Entry 7O5A (X-ray diffraction, 1.80 A resolution); this record covers chains A and P.

== Chain A ==
Protein: 14-3-3 protein sigma
From: Homo sapiens
UniProtKB: P31947 (1433S_HUMAN); residues 1-231 here = UniProt positions 1-231
Sequence (236 residues; each row starts with the number of its first residue; numbers below 1 keep their minus sign (Gly-4 is residue -4)):
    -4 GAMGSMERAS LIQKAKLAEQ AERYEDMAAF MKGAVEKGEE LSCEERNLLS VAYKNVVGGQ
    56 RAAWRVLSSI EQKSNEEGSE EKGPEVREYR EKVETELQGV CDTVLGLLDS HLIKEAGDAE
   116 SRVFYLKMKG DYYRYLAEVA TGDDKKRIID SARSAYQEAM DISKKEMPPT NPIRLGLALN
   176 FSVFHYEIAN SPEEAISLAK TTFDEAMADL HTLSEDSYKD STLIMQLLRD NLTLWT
Not modelled in the structure: -4 to -3, 71-77
Covalently attached groups: 4-(3-methoxyazetidin-1-yl)carbonylbenzaldehyde (V2Q) linked to Lys122
Modified positions: Cys38 (S-hydroxycysteine; CSO)
Construct notes: expression tag (-4 to 0)
Small-molecule neighbours: V2Q (4-(3-methoxyazetidin-1-yl)carbonylbenzaldehyde): Pro167, Ile168, Gly171, Ile219
Curated features (UniProtKB/Swiss-Prot):
  - site (Interaction with phosphoserine on interacting protein): Arg56, Arg129
  - modified residue (Phosphoserine): Ser5, Ser74
From the paper describing this entry:
  - binding site for V2Q: Lys122

== Chain P ==
Protein: Transcription factor p65
UniProtKB: Q04206 (TF65_HUMAN); numbering as in UniProt (aligned over 39-51)
Sequence (13 residues; each row starts with the number of its first residue):
    39 EGRSAGSIPG RRS
Not modelled in the structure: 39-42
Modified positions: Ser45 (phosphoserine; SEP)
Construct notes: variant Arg49 (Glu in Q04206)
Small-molecule neighbours: V2Q (4-(3-methoxyazetidin-1-yl)carbonylbenzaldehyde): Ile46, Pro47, Gly48, Arg50
From the paper describing this entry:
  - post-translational modification sites: Ser45

== How chain A and chain P interact ==
Contacting residue pairs (27):
  Glu14(A) with Arg50(P); Ser51(P), hydrogen bond (side chain-backbone)
  Tyr19(A) with Arg49(P)
  Asn42(A) with Ser51(P)
  Leu43(A) with Ser51(P)
  Val46(A) with Gly48(P); Arg49(P); Ser51(P)
  Lys49(A) with Gly48(P)
  Asn50(A) with Arg49(P), hydrogen bond (side chain-backbone)
  Arg56(A) with Ser45(P)
  Lys122(A) with Ile46(P)
  Arg129(A) with Ser45(P)
  Tyr130(A) with Ser45(P)
  Gly171(A) with Ile46(P)
  Leu174(A) with Gly44(P); Ser45(P); Ile46(P)
  Asn175(A) with Ser45(P); Ile46(P), hydrogen bond (side chain-backbone)
  Val178(A) with Gly44(P)
  Glu182(A) with Ala43(P)
  Leu222(A) with Pro47(P)
  Asn226(A) with Ala43(P); Gly44(P), hydrogen bond (side chain-backbone)
  Leu229(A) with Ala43(P)
  Trp230(A) with Ala43(P)
Also at the interface, not in a pair above, chain A (22 interface residues in all): Ser45, Ile219

== Overview ==
The interface between chain A and chain P involves 22 residues on one side and 9 on the other; the contacts
include 4 hydrogen bonds. Among the polar pairs are Glu14(A)-Ser51(P), Asn50(A)-Arg49(P) and
Asn175(A)-Ile46(P). Ligands of chain P: compound V2Q. The paper reports a binding site for V2Q at Lys122(A); a
modification site at Ser45(P).
Here chain A is 14-3-3 protein sigma (Homo sapiens) and chain P is Transcription factor p65. Entry 7O5A
(14-3-3 sigma with RelA/p65 binding site pS45 and covalently bound TCF521-158) was determined by X-ray
diffraction (same publication as 7BI3, 7BIQ, 7BIW, 7BIY, 7BJB, 7BJF and 54 further entries).
